PDB entry 6TDB | X-ray diffraction, 2.45 A resolution | chains A and F

# Chain A
Protein: Neuropilin-2
From: Homo sapiens
Reference sequence: O60462 (NRP2_HUMAN); residues 275-430 here = UniProt positions 275-430
Sequence (162 residues; each row starts with the number of its first residue):
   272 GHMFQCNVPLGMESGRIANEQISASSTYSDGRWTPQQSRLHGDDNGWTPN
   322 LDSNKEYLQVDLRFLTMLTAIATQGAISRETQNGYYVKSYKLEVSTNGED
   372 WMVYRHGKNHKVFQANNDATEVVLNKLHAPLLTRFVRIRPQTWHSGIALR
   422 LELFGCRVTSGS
Unresolved in the structure: 430-433
Differences from the reference sequence: expression tag (272-274, 431-433)
Swiss-Prot annotation at these positions:
  - natural variant: R334 (R334C: Rare variant), R428 (R428W: Rare variant)
Disulfides: C277-C427

# Chain F
Protein: C-terminal VEGFB167 peptide
Sequence (5 residues; row label = number of the first residue in the row):
   228 RKLRR
Covalent attachments: acetyl group (ACE) linked to R228

# How chain A and chain F interact
Pairs across the interface - 13 pairs, chain A then chain F:
  Y299(A) - R232(F)
  D301(A) - R231(F)  salt bridge
  R303(A) - R231(F)
  W304(A) - R232(F)
  T319(A) - R232(F)
  D323(A) - R232(F)  salt bridge
  S349(A) - R232(F)  hydrogen bond (side chain-backbone)
  E351(A) - R231(F)
  T352(A) - R231(F)
  T352(A) - R232(F)  hydrogen bond (side chain-backbone)
  Y356(A) - R232(F)  hydrogen bond (side chain-backbone)
  G417(A) - R232(F)
  I418(A) - R232(F)  hydrogen bond (backbone-side chain)
Other interface residues (no listed pair), chain A (13 interface residues in all): N354
Other interface residues (no listed pair), chain F (3 interface residues in all): K229

# Overview
Chain A and chain F form an interface of 13 and 3 residues respectively; the contacts include 4 hydrogen bonds
and 2 salt bridges. Among the polar pairs are D301(A)-R231(F), D323(A)-R232(F) and S349(A)-R232(F).
Here chain A is Neuropilin-2 (Homo sapiens) and chain F is C-terminal VEGFB167 peptide. Entry 6TDB
(Neuropilin2-b1 domain in a complex with the C-terminal VEGFB167 peptide) was determined by X-ray diffraction.
